PDB entry 9GM8 | electron microscopy, 3.90 A resolution | chains E and F of the 8 polymer chains in the assembly

# Chain E (and F)
Molecule: Chromosome partition protein MukE
From: Photorhabdus thracensis
Notes: chain F of this document is another copy of the same molecule, construct and numbering; everything in this record applies to it too
Reference sequence: A0A0F7LPV6 (A0A0F7LPV6_9GAMM); residue numbers follow UniProt; this construct covers 1-240
Amino-acid sequence (240 residues; row label = number of the first residue in the row):
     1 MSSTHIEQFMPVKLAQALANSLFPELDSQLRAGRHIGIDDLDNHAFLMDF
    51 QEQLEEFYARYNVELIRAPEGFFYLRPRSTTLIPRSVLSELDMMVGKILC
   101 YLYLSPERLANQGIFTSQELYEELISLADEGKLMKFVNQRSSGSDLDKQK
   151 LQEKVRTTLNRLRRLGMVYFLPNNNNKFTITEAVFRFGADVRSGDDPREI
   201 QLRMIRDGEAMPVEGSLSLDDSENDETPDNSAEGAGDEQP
Unresolved in the structure: 1, 214-240 (chain F: 1-8, 207-240)

# How chain E and chain F interact
Contacting residue pairs - 29 pairs, chain E then chain F:
  I6(E) - M10(F)
  I6(E) - V12(F)  hydrophobic
  F9(E) - Q16(F)
  F9(E) - A19(F)
  M10(E) - M10(F)  hydrophobic
  M10(E) - A15(F)
  M10(E) - L18(F)  hydrophobic
  L18(E) - R60(F)  hydrogen bond (backbone-side chain)
  A19(E) - F9(F)
  A19(E) - R60(F)
  N20(E) - R60(F)  hydrogen bond (backbone-side chain)
  F23(E) - Y61(F)
  P24(E) - R60(F)
  P24(E) - Y61(F)
  P24(E) - L82(F)  hydrophobic
  D27(E) - R31(F)  salt bridge
  D27(E) - Y61(F)  hydrogen bond
  S28(E) - Y61(F)
  S28(E) - L82(F)  hydrogen bond (side chain-backbone)
  R31(E) - D27(F)  salt bridge
  R31(E) - R31(F)
  R60(E) - L18(F)  hydrogen bond (side chain-backbone)
  R60(E) - A19(F)  hydrogen bond (side chain-backbone)
  R60(E) - N20(F)  hydrogen bond (side chain-backbone)
  R60(E) - P24(F)
  Y61(E) - P24(F)
  Y61(E) - D27(F)  hydrogen bond
  Y61(E) - S28(F)
  L82(E) - S28(F)
Interface residues without a listed pair, chain E (18 interface residues in all): T4, H5, A15, E25
Interface residues without a listed pair, chain F (17 interface residues in all): F23, E25

# Overview
18 residues of chain E face 17 of chain F across their interface; the contacts include 8 hydrogen bonds and 2
salt bridges. Among the polar pairs are D27(E)-R31(F), L18(E)-R60(F) and N20(E)-R60(F).
Both chains are Chromosome partition protein MukE (Photorhabdus thracensis). Entry 9GM8 (MukBEF in a
nucleotide-bound state with open neck gate) was determined by electron microscopy together with 9GM6, 9GM7,
9GM9, 9GMA, 9GMB and 9GMD from the same study.
